PDB entry 6N63 | X-ray diffraction, 1.72 A resolution | chain A

Chain A:
Name: Encapsulin cargo protein
From: Bacillus thermotolerans
UniProtKB: A0A0F5HNH9 (A0A0F5HNH9_9BACI); residue numbers follow UniProt; this construct covers 1-192
Amino-acid sequence (198 residues; each row starts with the number of its first residue):
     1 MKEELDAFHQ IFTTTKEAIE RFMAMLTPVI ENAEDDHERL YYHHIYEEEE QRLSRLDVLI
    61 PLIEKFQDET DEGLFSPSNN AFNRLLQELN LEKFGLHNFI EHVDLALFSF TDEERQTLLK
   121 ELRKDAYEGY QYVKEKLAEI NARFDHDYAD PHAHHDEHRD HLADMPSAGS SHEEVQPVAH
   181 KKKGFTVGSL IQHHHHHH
Unresolved in the structure: 1, 143-198
Sequence notes: expression tag (193-198)
Swiss-Prot annotation at these positions:
  - region: R143 to A179 (Linker), H180 to Q192 (Targeting peptide)
  - binding site (Fe(3+)): H44, E48, H102
  - mutagenesis: H180 to Q192 (No longer targeted to encapsulin nanocompartment), K183 to Q192 (No longer targeted to encapsulin nanocompartment)

Overview:
From UniProt: 3 Fe3+-binding residues and 13 mutagenesis sites.
Chain A is Encapsulin cargo protein (Bacillus thermotolerans); the structure, Crystal structure of an Iron
binding protein, was determined by X-ray diffraction, deposited together with 6NJ8.
